8HH5 - chains D and G of the 7 polymer chains in the assembly; structure by electron microscopy, 2.90 A resolution.

[Chain D]
Molecule: ATP synthase subunit beta
Organism: Bacillus sp. PS3
Notes: EC 7.1.2.2
UniProtKB: A0A0M4U1P9 (A0A0M4U1P9_BACP3); residue numbers follow UniProt; this construct covers 1-473
Sequence (484 residues; numbered -10 to 473; the number before each row is that of its first residue; numbers below 1 keep their minus sign (Met-10 is residue -10)):
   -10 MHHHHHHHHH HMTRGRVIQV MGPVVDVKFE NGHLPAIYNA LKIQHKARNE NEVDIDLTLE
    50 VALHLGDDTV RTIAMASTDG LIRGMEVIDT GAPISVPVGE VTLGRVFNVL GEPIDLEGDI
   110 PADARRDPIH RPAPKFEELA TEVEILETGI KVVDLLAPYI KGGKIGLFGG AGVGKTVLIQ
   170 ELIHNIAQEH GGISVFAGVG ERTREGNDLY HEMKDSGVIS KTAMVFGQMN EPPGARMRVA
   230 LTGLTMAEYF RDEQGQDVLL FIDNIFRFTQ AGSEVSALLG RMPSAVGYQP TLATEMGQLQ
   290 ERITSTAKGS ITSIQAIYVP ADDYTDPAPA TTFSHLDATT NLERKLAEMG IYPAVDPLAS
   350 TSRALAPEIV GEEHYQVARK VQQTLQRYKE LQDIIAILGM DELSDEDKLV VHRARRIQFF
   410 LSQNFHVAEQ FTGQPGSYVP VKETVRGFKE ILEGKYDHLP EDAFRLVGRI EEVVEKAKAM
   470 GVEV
Not modelled in the structure: -10 to 0, 472-473
Sequence notes: initiating methionine (-10); expression tag (-9 to 0)
Metal / ion sites: Mg2+: Thr165 (together with ADP, phosphate ion)
Small-molecule neighbours: ADP (adenosine-5'-diphosphate): Gly159, Ala160, Gly161, Val162, Gly163, Lys164, Thr165, Val166, Tyr341, Phe414, Ala417, Phe420

[Chain G]
Molecule: ATP synthase gamma chain
Organism: Bacillus sp. PS3
UniProtKB: A0A0M4TPJ7 (A0A0M4TPJ7_BACP3); residue numbers follow UniProt; this construct covers 2-285
Sequence (284 residues; numbered 2 to 285; the number before each row is that of its first residue):
     2 ASLRDIKTRI NATKKTSQIT KAMEMVSTSK LNRAEQNAKS FVPYMEKIQE VVANVALGAG
    62 GASHPMLVSR PVKKTGYLVI TSDRGLAGAY NSNVLRLVYQ TIQKRHASPD EYAIIVIGRV
   122 GLSFFRKRNM PVILDITRLP DQPSFADIKE IARKTVGLFA DGTFDELYMY YNHYVSAIQQ
   182 EVTERKLLPL TDLAENKQRT VYEFEPSQEE ILDVLLPQYA ESLIYGALLD AKASEHAARM
   242 TAMKNATDNA NELIRTLTLS YNRARQAAIT QEITEIVAGA NALQ
Not modelled in the structure: 285

[How chain D and chain G interact]
Pairs across the interface (11):
  Met271(D) - Ile277(G)  hydrophobic
  Met271(D) - Ala281(G)  hydrophobic
  Pro272(D) - Ile277(G)  hydrophobic
  Ala274(D) - Glu273(G)
  Ala310(D) - Arg5(G)
  Ile383(D) - Ala23(G)  hydrophobic
  Ile386(D) - Met24(G)  hydrophobic
  Leu387(D) - Met24(G)  hydrophobic
  Leu387(D) - Lys31(G)
  Leu387(D) - Arg85(G)
  Glu391(D) - Val27(G)
Also at the interface, not in a pair above, chain D (9 interface residues in all): Asp382
Also at the interface, not in a pair above, chain G (10 interface residues in all): Ile20

[Summary]
9 residues of chain D and 10 residues of chain G are in contact. Chain D binds ADP.
Here chain D is ATP synthase subunit beta and chain G is ATP synthase gamma chain, both from Bacillus sp. PS3.
Entry 8HH5 (F1 domain of FoF1-ATPase from Bacillus PS3,120 degrees,highATP) was determined by electron
microscopy, deposited together with 8HH1, 8HH2, 8HH3, 8HH4, 8HH6, 8HH7 and 5 further entries.
